PDB entry 4AVA | X-ray diffraction, 1.70 A resolution | chain A

# Chain A
Protein: Lysine acetyltransferase
Source organism: Mycobacterium tuberculosis
UniProt: O05581 (O05581_MYCTU); residues 1-333 here = UniProt positions 1-333
Sequence (333 residues; row label = number of the first residue in the row):
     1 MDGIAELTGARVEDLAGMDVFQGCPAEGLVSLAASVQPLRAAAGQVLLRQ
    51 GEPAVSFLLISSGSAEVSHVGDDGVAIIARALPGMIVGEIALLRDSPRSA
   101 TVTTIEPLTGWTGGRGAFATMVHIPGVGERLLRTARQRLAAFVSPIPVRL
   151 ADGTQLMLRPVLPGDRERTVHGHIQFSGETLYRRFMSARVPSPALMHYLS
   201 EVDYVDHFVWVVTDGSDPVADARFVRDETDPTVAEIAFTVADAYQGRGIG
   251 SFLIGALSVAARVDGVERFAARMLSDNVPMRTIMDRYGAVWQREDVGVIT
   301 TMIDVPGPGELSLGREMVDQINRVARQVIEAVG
Not modelled in the structure: 1, 187-191
Metal / ion sites: Mg2+ near D214 (its only coordinating residue here)
Ligand contacts: acetyl coenzyme A (ACO): H173, I236, A237, F238, T239, V240, Q245, G246, R247, G248, I249, G250, S251, A271, R272, M273, N277, V278, P279, M280, T282, I283, R286
Swiss-Prot annotation at these positions:
  - binding site (3',5'-cyclic AMP): G88 to A91, R98, S99, R138
  - binding site (substrate): H173, F238 to V240, G246 to S251, N277, R286
  - binding site (Mg(2+)): D214
  - mutagenesis: H173 (H173K: Induces autoacetylation of the new lysine in the absence of cAMP), R184 (R184A: Completely abolishes the interaction with the aliphatic tail of the substrate lysine), F185 (F185A: Completely abolishes the interaction with the aliphatic tail of the substrate lysine), R223 (R223A: Substantially decreases the interaction with the aliphatic tail of the substrate lysine. Markedly reduced activity, with an altered pH-rate profile and abolishes direct interactions with R-184), V225 (V225A: Substantially decreases the interaction with the aliphatic tail of the substrate lysine), A237 (A237V: Completely abolishes the interaction with the aliphatic tail of the substrate lysine)
From the paper describing this entry:
  - contacts within the chain: D73-R326, H173-E235, R326-E330
  - binding site for acetyl coenzyme A: H173
  - catalytic residues: E235 (proposed by the authors, not directly observed)
  - mutagenesis - H173K: unchanged catalytic activity on cAMP
  - mutagenesis - R184A, F185A, E235A, A237V: abolished catalytic activity
  - mutagenesis - V225A: decreased catalytic activity
  - mutagenesis - R223A: decreased catalytic activity on pH

# Overview
Bound to chain A: acetyl coenzyme A. From UniProt: 7 residues binding 3',5'-cyclic AMP, 12 substrate-binding
residues, Mg2+-binding residue D214 and 6 mutagenesis sites. From the paper: the catalytic residue E235;
R184A, F185A and E235A, among others, abolish catalytic activity; 7 substitutions were tested in all.
Chain A is Lysine acetyltransferase (Mycobacterium tuberculosis); the structure, Crystal structure of protein
lysine acetyltransferase Rv0998 from Mycobacterium tuberculosis, was determined by X-ray diffraction together
with 4AVC from the same study.
